Entry 9NHJ (electron microscopy, 3.04 A resolution); this record covers chains H and E of the 8 polymer chains in the assembly.

# Chain H
Molecule: RQk-FP-A pAb heavy chain
Source organism: Macaca mulatta
Chain sequence (124 residues; row label = number of the first residue in the row; X marks 120 residues of unknown identity (built as UNK)):
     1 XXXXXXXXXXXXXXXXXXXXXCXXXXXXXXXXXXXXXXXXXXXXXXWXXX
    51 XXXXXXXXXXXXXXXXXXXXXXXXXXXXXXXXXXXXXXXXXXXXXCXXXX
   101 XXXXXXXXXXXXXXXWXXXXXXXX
Cystine bridges: Cys-22/Cys-96

# Chain E
Molecule: AMC016 v4.2 transmembrane protein gp41
Source organism: Human immunodeficiency virus 1
Chain sequence (153 residues; row label = number of the first residue in the row):
   512 AVGIGAVFLGFLGAAGSTMGAASMTLTVQARQLLSGIVQQQSNLLRAPEC
   562 QQHLLKDTHWGIKQLQARVLAVEHYLKDQQLLGIWGCSGKLICTTAVPWN
   612 ATWSNKTLDNIWNNMTWMEWEKEISNYTNLIYNLIEESQNQQEKNETENL
   662 TLC
Not modelled in the structure: 562-571
Cystine bridges: Cys-598/Cys-604
Glycans and other covalent adducts: N-acetylglucosamine (NAG) linked to Asn-611, Asn-616, Asn-625, Asn-637, Asn-656

# How chain H and chain E interact
Chain E side of the interface, 11 residues: Ala-512, Val-513, Gly-514, Ile-515, Gly-516, Ala-517, Phe-519, Leu-520, Gly-521, Ala-532, Met-535

# Summary
No residue of chain H is in contact with chain E. N-acetylglucosamine is covalently linked to Asn-611(E),
Asn-616(E), Asn-625(E), Asn-637(E) and Asn-656(E).
Here chain H is RQk-FP-A pAb heavy chain (Macaca mulatta) and chain E is AMC016 v4.2 transmembrane protein
gp41 (Human immunodeficiency virus 1). Entry 9NHJ (AMC016 v4.2 in complex with FP-A pAb from animal RQk18 at
week 43) was determined by electron microscopy together with 9NHH, 9NHI, 9NHK, 9NHL, 9NHM, 9NHN, 9NHO and 9NI9
from the same study.
